Entry 2REH (X-ray diffraction, 2.40 A resolution); this record covers chains A and D of the 4 polymer chains in the assembly.

== Chain A (and D) ==
Protein: Nitroalkane oxidase
Organism: Fusarium oxysporum
Notes: EC 1.7.3.1; chain D of this document is another copy of the same molecule, construct and numbering; everything in this record applies to it too
Reference sequence: Q8X1D8 (Q8X1D8_FUSOX); numbering as in UniProt (aligned over 1-439)
Amino-acid sequence (439 residues; each row starts with the number of its first residue):
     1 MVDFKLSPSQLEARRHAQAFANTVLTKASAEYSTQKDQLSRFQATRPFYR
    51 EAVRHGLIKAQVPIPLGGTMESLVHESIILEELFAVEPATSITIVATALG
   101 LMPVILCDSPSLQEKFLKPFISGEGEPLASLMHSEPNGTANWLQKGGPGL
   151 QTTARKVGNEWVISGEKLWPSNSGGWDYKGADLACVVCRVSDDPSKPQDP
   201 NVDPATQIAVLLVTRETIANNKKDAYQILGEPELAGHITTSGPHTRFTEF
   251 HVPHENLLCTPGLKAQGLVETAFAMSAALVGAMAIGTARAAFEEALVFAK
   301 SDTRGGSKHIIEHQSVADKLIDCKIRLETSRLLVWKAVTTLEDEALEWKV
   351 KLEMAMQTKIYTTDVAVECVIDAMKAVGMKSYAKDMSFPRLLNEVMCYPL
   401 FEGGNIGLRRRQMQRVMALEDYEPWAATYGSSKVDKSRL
Disordered / not traced: 1, 432-439
Differences from the reference sequence: engineered mutation Glu402 (Asp in Q8X1D8)
Curated features (UniProtKB/Swiss-Prot):
  - binding site (FAD): Leu131 to Ser134, Thr139 to Asn141, Trp169 to Ser171, Arg304, His313, Gln314, Lys375 to Met379, Leu400, Phe401, Gly403, Gly404
  - mutagenesis: Ser276 (S276A: Decreases catalytic activity about tenfold), Arg409 (R409K: Reduces catalytic activity)
Ligand contacts:
  - FAD (flavin-adenine dinucleotide), molecule 1: Ile92, Leu99, Leu131, Met132, His133, Ser134, Gly138, Thr139, Ala140, Asn141, Trp169, Pro170, Ser171, Leu234, Thr240, Phe273, Cys397, Leu400, Phe401, Glu402, Gly403, Gly404, Ile406, Gly407, Leu408, Arg411
  - FAD, molecule 2: Arg304, Ile310, His313, Val316, Lys375, Ala376, Val377, Gly378, Met379, Tyr382
What the authors report for this chain:
  - catalytic residues: Arg409 (proposed by the authors, not directly observed)
  - catalytic residues: Ser276
  - contacts within the chain: Ser276-Glu402, Glu402-Arg409
  - mutagenesis - D402E (18-fold): decreased catalytic activity
  - conformationally variable residues: Ser276

== Interface between chain A and chain D ==
Pairs across the interface (7; chain A residue first):
  His313(A) - Gln314(D)
  Gln314(A) - His313(D)
  Gln314(A) - Gln314(D)
  Gln314(A) - Ser315(D)  hydrogen bond
  Ser315(A) - Gln314(D)  hydrogen bond
  Ser315(A) - Asp318(D)  hydrogen bond
  Asp318(A) - Ser315(D)  hydrogen bond
Also at the interface, not in a pair above, chain A (5 interface residues in all): Val316

== In short ==
Chain A and chain D form an interface of 5 and 4 residues respectively; the contacts include 4 hydrogen bonds.
Polar contacts include Gln314(A)-Ser315(D) and Ser315(A)-Asp318(D). Chain A binds flavin-adenine dinucleotide.
From the paper: catalytic residues Arg409(A) and Ser276(A); D402E of chain A reduces catalytic activity.
Chain A and chain D are both Nitroalkane oxidase (Fusarium oxysporum); the structure, Mechanistic and
Structural Analyses of the Roles of Arg409 and Asp402 in the Reaction of the ..., was determined by X-ray
diffraction together with 2ZAF from the same study.
